Entry 3RYI (X-ray diffraction, 2.40 A resolution); this record covers chains C and E of the 5 polymer chains in the assembly.

== Chain C ==
Name: Tubulin alpha chain
Source organism: Ovis aries
UniProt: D0VWZ0 (D0VWZ0_SHEEP); numbering as in UniProt (aligned over 1-451)
Amino-acid sequence (451 residues; row label = number of the first residue in the row):
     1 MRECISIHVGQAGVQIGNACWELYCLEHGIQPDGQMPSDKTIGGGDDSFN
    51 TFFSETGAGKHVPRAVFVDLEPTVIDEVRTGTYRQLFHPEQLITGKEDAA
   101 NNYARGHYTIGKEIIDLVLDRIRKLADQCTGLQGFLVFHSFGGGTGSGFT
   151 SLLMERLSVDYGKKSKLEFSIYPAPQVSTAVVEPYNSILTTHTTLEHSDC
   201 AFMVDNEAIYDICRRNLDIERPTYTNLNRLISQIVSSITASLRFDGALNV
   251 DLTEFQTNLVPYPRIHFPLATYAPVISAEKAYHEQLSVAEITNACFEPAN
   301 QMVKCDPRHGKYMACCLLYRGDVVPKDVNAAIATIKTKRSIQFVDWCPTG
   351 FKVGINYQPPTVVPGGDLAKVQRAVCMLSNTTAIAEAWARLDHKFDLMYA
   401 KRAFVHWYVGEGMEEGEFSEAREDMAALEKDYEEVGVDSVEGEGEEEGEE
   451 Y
Not modelled in the structure: 38-46, 439-451
Small-molecule neighbours: GTP (guanosine-5'-triphosphate): Gly-10, Gln-11, Ala-12, Gln-15, Ile-16, Asp-69, Asp-98, Ala-99, Ala-100, Asn-101, Ser-140, Gly-142, Gly-143, Gly-144, Thr-145, Gly-146, Ile-171, Pro-173, Val-177, Ser-178, Thr-179, Glu-183, Asn-206, Tyr-224, Leu-227, Asn-228, Ile-231

== Chain E ==
Name: Stathmin-4
Source organism: Rattus norvegicus
UniProt: P63043 (STMN4_RAT); residues 5-145 here correspond to UniProt positions 49-189 (UniProt number = residue number + 44)
Amino-acid sequence (143 residues; numbered 3 to 145; the number before each row is that of its first residue):
     3 XADMEVIELNKATSGQSWEVILKPPSFDGVPEFNASLPRRRDPSLEEIQK
    53 KLEAAEERRKYQEAELLKHLAEKREHEREVIQKAIEENNNFIKMAKEKLA
   103 QKMESNKENREAHLAAMLERLQEKDKHAEEVRKNKELKEEASR
Not modelled in the structure: 3, 35-40
Modified residues: ACE (acetyl group) at position 3
Differences from the reference sequence: engineered mutation Ala-14 (Cys58 in P63043), Trp-20 (Phe64 in P63043)
Curated features (UniProtKB/Swiss-Prot):
  - modified residue: Ser-46 (Phosphoserine)

== Chain C / chain E interface ==
Pairs across the interface (32; chain C residue first):
  His-107(C) with Lys-104(E); Met-105(E)
  Tyr-108(C) with Lys-104(E); Met-105(E), hydrophobic; Asn-108(E)
  Thr-109(C) with Arg-112(E), hydrogen bond
  Glu-155(C) with Leu-101(E); Lys-104(E), salt bridge
  Arg-156(C) with Leu-101(E)
  Ser-158(C) with Phe-93(E); Ile-94(E)
  Val-159(C) with Ile-94(E); Ala-97(E); Lys-98(E)
  Gly-162(C) with Asn-90(E); Phe-93(E); Ile-94(E)
  Lys-163(C) with Glu-89(E), hydrogen bond (side chain-backbone); Asn-90(E), hydrogen bond (backbone-side chain); Phe-93(E)
  Thr-193(C) with Lys-104(E)
  Glu-196(C) with Lys-100(E), salt bridge
  Val-409(C) with His-115(E), hydrogen bond (backbone-side chain)
  Gly-410(C) with Arg-112(E)
  Glu-411(C) with Asn-108(E), hydrogen bond (backbone-side chain); Arg-112(E), salt bridge
  Gly-412(C) with Asn-108(E), hydrogen bond (backbone-side chain); Asn-111(E); Arg-112(E)
  Met-413(C) with Asn-108(E)
  Glu-414(C) with Ser-107(E), hydrogen bond; Asn-111(E)
Interface residues without a listed pair, chain C (22 interface residues in all): Tyr-103, Lys-112, Leu-152, His-197, Glu-417

== Overview ==
The interface between chain C and chain E involves 22 residues on one side and 15 on the other; the contacts
include 7 hydrogen bonds and 3 salt bridges. Among the polar pairs are Glu-155(C)/Lys-104(E),
Glu-196(C)/Lys-100(E) and Glu-411(C)/Arg-112(E). Chain C binds GTP.
Chain C is Tubulin alpha chain (Ovis aries) and chain E is Stathmin-4 (Rattus norvegicus); the structure,
GDP-Tubulin: rb3 stathmin-like domain complex, was determined by X-ray diffraction, deposited together with
3RYC, 3RYF and 3RYH.
